Entry 5YCJ (X-ray diffraction, 1.58 A resolution); this record covers chain A.

[Chain A]
Protein: Ancestral myoglobin aMbWb' of Basilosaurus relative (polyphyly)
Organism: Physeter catodon
Sequence (157 residues; row label = number of the first residue in the row; numbers below 1 keep their minus sign (Gly-3 is residue -3)):
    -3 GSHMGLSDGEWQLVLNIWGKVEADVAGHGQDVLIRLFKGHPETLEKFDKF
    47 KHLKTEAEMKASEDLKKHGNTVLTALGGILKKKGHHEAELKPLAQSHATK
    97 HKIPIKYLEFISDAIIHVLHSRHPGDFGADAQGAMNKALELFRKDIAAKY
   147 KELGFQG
Unresolved in the structure: -3 to -1
Metal / ion sites: heme Fe: His93 (together with imidazole)
Small-molecule neighbours: heme (HEM): Leu32, Thr39, Lys42, Phe43, Lys45, His64, Thr67, Val68, Ala71, Leu72, Leu89, Ser92, His93, His97, Ile99, Tyr103, Leu104, Ile107, Phe138
From the paper describing this entry:
  - mutagenesis - G1V, G15A: increased stability (from molecular simulation)

[Summary]
Ligands of chain A: heme. From the paper: G1V and G15A increase stability.
Chain A is Ancestral myoglobin aMbWb' of Basilosaurus relative (polyphyly) (Physeter catodon); the structure,
Ancestral myoglobin aMbWb' of Basilosaurus relative (polyphyly) imidazole-ligand, was determined by X-ray
diffraction together with 5YCE, 5YCG, 5YCH and 5YCI from the same study.
